9DDQ - chains A and Y of the 8 polymer chains in the assembly; structure by electron microscopy, 3.19 A resolution.

== Chain A ==
Name: Biopolymer transport protein ExbB
Organism: Escherichia coli
UniProt: P0ABU7 (EXBB_ECOLI); numbering as in UniProt (aligned over 1-244)
Amino-acid sequence (244 residues; each row starts with the number of its first residue):
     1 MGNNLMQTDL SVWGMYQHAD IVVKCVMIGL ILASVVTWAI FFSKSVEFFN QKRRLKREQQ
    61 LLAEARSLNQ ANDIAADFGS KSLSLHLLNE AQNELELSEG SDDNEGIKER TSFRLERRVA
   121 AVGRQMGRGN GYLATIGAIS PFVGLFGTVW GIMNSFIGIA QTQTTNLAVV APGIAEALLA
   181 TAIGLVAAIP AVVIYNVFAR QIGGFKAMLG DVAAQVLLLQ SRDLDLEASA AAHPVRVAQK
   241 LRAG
Unresolved in the structure: 1-8, 233-244

== Chain Y ==
Name: Biopolymer transport protein ExbD
Organism: Escherichia coli
UniProt: P0ABV2 (EXBD_ECOLI); residue numbers follow UniProt; this construct covers 1-141
Amino-acid sequence (163 residues; numbered 1 to 163; the number before each row is that of its first residue):
     1 MAMHLNENLD DNGEMHDINV TPFIDVMLVL LIIFMVAAPL ATVDVKVNLP ASTSTPQPRP
    61 EKPVYLSVKA DNSMFIGNDP VTDETMITAL NALTEGKKDT TIFFRADKTV DYETLMKVMD
   121 TLHQAGYLKI GLVGEETAKA KENLYFQGNA GSGHHHHHHH HHH
Unresolved in the structure: 1-11, 42-163
Sequence notes: expression tag (142-163)

== How chain A and chain Y interact ==
Residue-residue contacts - 27 pairs, chain A then chain Y:
  P141(A) - P22(Y)  hydrophobic
  F142(A) - T21(Y)
  F142(A) - P22(Y)  hydrophobic
  F142(A) - D25(Y)
  L145(A) - P22(Y)
  L145(A) - D25(Y)
  L145(A) - V26(Y)
  T148(A) - V29(Y)
  V149(A) - V29(Y)  hydrophobic
  I152(A) - V29(Y)  hydrophobic
  I152(A) - I33(Y)  hydrophobic
  T164(A) - L40(Y)
  T165(A) - L40(Y)
  N166(A) - L40(Y)
  L167(A) - A37(Y)  hydrophobic
  L167(A) - L40(Y)  hydrophobic
  V170(A) - L40(Y)  hydrophobic
  I174(A) - I33(Y)  hydrophobic
  L178(A) - I33(Y)  hydrophobic
  Y195(A) - G13(Y)  hydrogen bond (side chain-backbone)
  Y195(A) - M15(Y)  hydrophobic
  N196(A) - E14(Y)
  N196(A) - M15(Y)  hydrogen bond (side chain-backbone)
  A199(A) - N12(Y)
  A199(A) - E14(Y)
  R200(A) - N12(Y)
  R200(A) - E14(Y)  salt bridge
Other interface residues (no listed pair), chain A (21 interface residues in all): F156, Q163, T181, V192
Other interface residues (no listed pair), chain Y (16 interface residues in all): L30, I32, V36, A41

== In short ==
21 residues of chain A face 16 of chain Y across their interface, with 2 hydrogen bonds and 1 salt bridge.
Among the polar pairs are R200(A)-E14(Y), Y195(A)-G13(Y) and N196(A)-M15(Y).
Chain A is Biopolymer transport protein ExbB and chain Y is Biopolymer transport protein ExbD, both from
Escherichia coli; the structure, E. coli TonB-ExbBD TonB bound to ExbB chain A, was determined by electron
microscopy, deposited together with 9DDM, 9DDN, 9DDO and 9DDP.
